Entry 8STE (electron microscopy, 3.34 A resolution); this record covers chains A and B.

# Chain A (and B)
Protein: Solute carrier family 12 member 2
From: Homo sapiens
Notes: fragment: NKCC1 Fu_CTD; chain B of this document is another copy of the same molecule, construct and numbering; everything in this record applies to it too
UniProt: A0A8C9GPS0 (A0A8C9GPS0_9PRIM); the author numbering skips numbers that UniProt does not, so the offset changes along the chain: 760-926 = UniProt 758-924; 985-1210 = UniProt 925-1150
Sequence (393 residues; row label = number of the first residue in the row; note: 58 numbers in that range are skipped by the numbering (no residue carries them; nothing is unmodelled there)):
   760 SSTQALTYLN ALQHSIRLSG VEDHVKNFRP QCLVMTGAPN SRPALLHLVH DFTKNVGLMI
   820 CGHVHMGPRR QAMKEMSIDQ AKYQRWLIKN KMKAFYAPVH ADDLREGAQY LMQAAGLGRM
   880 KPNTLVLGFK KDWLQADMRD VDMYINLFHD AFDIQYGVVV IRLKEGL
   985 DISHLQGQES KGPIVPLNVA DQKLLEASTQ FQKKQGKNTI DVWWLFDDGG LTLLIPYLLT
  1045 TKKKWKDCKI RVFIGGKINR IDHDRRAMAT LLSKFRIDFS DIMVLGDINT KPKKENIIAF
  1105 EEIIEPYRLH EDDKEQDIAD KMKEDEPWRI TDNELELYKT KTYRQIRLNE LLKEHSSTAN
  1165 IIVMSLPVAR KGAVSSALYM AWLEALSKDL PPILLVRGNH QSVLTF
Unresolved in the structure: 985-1020, 1209-1210 (chain B: 985-1020)
Differences from the reference sequence: conflict S778 (Thr776 in A0A8C9GPS0), K1021 (Arg961 in A0A8C9GPS0), I1107 (Met1047 in A0A8C9GPS0)
Residues lining bound ligands: Furosemide (FUN; 5-(aminosulfonyl)-4-chloro-2-[(2-furylmethyl)amino]benzoic acid): M794, T795, G796, R801, H822, V823, M825, L863, L886, G887, K889, Y903

# How chain A and chain B interact
Residue-residue contacts (74; chain A residue first):
  Q763(A) with K785(B), hydrogen bond (side chain-backbone); N786(B)
  A764(A) with R788(B)
  T766(A) with L777(B)
  Y767(A) with L777(B), hydrophobic; R788(B); Q790(B), hydrogen bond; V815(B); G816(B); L817(B); M879(B), hydrophobic
  L768(A) with N814(B)
  N769(A) with H773(B)
  A770(A) with L777(B), hydrophobic; M879(B), hydrophobic
  L771(A) with G816(B); L817(B), hydrophobic; F854(B), hydrophobic
  Q772(A) with N814(B); K852(B)
  H773(A) with N769(B), hydrogen bond; A770(B); H773(B)
  S774(A) with S774(B); F854(B)
  I775(A) with K852(B); F854(B), hydrophobic
  L777(A) with Y767(B), hydrophobic
  S778(A) with F854(B)
  G779(A) with R844(B)
  V780(A) with Q763(B)
  E781(A) with R844(B)
  D782(A) with Q763(B), hydrogen bond (backbone-side chain)
  R788(A) with A764(B); Y767(B)
  Q790(A) with Y767(B), hydrogen bond
  N814(A) with L768(B)
  V815(A) with L768(B)
  G816(A) with L771(B)
  L817(A) with Y767(B); L771(B); L876(B), hydrophobic
  M832(A) with I913(B); Q914(B)
  Q843(A) with R878(B)
  R844(A) with E781(B), salt bridge
  F854(A) with S774(B); I775(B), hydrophobic; S778(B); L876(B), hydrophobic
  V858(A) with Q872(B); A873(B), hydrophobic
  H859(A) with Q872(B), hydrogen bond (backbone-side chain)
  Q868(A) with Y869(B)
  Y869(A) with Q868(B); Y869(B), hydrophobic; Q872(B); A873(B)
  Q872(A) with V858(B); H859(B), hydrogen bond (side chain-backbone); Y869(B)
  A873(A) with Y869(B); A873(B), hydrophobic; A874(B)
  A874(A) with A873(B), hydrogen bond (backbone-backbone)
  G875(A) with G875(B), hydrogen bond (backbone-backbone)
  L876(A) with L817(B), hydrophobic; I819(B), hydrophobic; G875(B); L876(B), hydrophobic; M879(B), hydrophobic
  R878(A) with Y767(B)
  M879(A) with L771(B), hydrophobic; S774(B)
Other interface residues (no listed pair), chain A (51 interface residues in all): R776, K785, N786, R828, M835, Q839, K852, P857, L870, D912, I913, Q914
Other interface residues (no listed pair), chain B (48 interface residues in all): T766, V780, R828, M832, K833, Q843, P857, L870, G877, D912

# Summary
51 residues of chain A face 48 of chain B across their interface; the contacts include 9 hydrogen bonds and 1
salt bridge. Polar pairs include R844(A)-E781(B), Q763(A)-K785(B) and Y767(A)-Q790(B). Ligands of chain A:
Furosemide.
Both chains are Solute carrier family 12 member 2 (Homo sapiens). Entry 8STE (Cryo-EM structure of NKCC1
Fu_CTD) was determined by electron microscopy together with 7MXO, 7N3N, 7SFL and 7SMP from the same study.
